PDB entry 6PQR | electron microscopy, 3.40 A resolution | chains D and F of the 6 polymer chains in the assembly

Chain D:
Name: DNA-mediated transposase
Organism: Helicoverpa zea
Reference sequence: B0F0C5 (B0F0C5_HELZE); numbering as in UniProt (aligned over 17-507)
Chain sequence (497 residues; each row starts with the number of its first residue):
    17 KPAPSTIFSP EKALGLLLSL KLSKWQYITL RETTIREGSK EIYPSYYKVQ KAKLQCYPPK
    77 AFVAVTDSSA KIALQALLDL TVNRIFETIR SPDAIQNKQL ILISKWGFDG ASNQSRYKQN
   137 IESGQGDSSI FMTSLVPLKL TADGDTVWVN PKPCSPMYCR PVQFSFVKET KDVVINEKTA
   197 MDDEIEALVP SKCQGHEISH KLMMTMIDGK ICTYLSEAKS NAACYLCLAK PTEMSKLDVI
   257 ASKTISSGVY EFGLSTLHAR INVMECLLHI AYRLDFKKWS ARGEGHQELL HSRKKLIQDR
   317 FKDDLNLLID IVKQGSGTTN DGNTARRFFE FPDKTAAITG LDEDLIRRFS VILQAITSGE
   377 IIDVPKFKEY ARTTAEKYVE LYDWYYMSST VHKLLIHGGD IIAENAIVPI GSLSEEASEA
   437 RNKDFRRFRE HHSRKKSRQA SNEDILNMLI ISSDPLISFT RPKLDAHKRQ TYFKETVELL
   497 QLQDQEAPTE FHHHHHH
Not modelled in the structure: 17-20, 131-141, 245-252, 274, 509-513
Construct notes: expression tag (508-513)
Ion coordination: Mg2+: Asp125, Asp224; Zn2+: Cys240, Cys243, His408, Lys409, His413; K+: Glu431, Glu435
What the authors report for this chain:
  - catalytic residues: Asp125, Asp224, Glu435 (citing earlier work)

Chain F:
Molecule: 24-nt DNA strand
Sequence (24 nucleotides; row label = number of the first residue in the row):
     1 TTTTCGATCC ACCGTGAGAT CTAG
Not modelled in the structure: 23-24

How chain D and chain F interact:
Contacting residue pairs - 10 pairs, chain D then chain F:
  Ser128(D) with DA17(F), phosphate contact
  Asn322(D) with DC21(F), phosphate contact
  Asn339(D) with DA19(F), hydrogen bond to the phosphate
  Arg342(D) with DA19(F), salt bridge to the phosphate
  Arg343(D) with DT20(F), salt bridge to the phosphate
  Asn438(D) with DA17(F), phosphate contact
  Arg442(D) with DG16(F), phosphate contact; DA17(F), salt bridge to the phosphate
  Glu506(D) with DG18(F), phosphate contact; DA19(F), phosphate contact
Other interface residues (no listed pair), chain D (12 interface residues in all): Asp224, Glu435, Lys439, Lys479
Other interface residues (no listed pair), chain F (7 interface residues in all): DA7

Summary:
Chain D and chain F form an interface of 12 and 7 residues respectively, with 1 hydrogen bond and 3 salt
bridges. Polar pairs include Asn339(D)-DA19(F), Arg342(D)-DA19(F) and Arg343(D)-DT20(F). Asp125(D) and
Asp224(D) form the Mg2+ site. The Zn2+ site is built by Cys240(D), Cys243(D), His408(D), Lys409(D) and
His413(D). The paper reports catalytic residues Asp125(D), Asp224(D) and Glu435(D).
Chain D is DNA-mediated transposase (Helicoverpa zea) and chain F is a 24-nt DNA strand; the structure,
Cryo-EM structure of HzTransib/intact TIR substrate DNA pre-reaction complex (PRC), was determined by electron
microscopy, deposited together with 6PQU, 6PQX, 6PQY and 6PR5.
